4JRE - chains A and B of the 6 polymer chains in the assembly; structure by X-ray diffraction, 2.80 A resolution.

== Chain A ==
Molecule: Nitrite extrusion protein 1
From: Escherichia coli
UniProtKB: P10903 (NARK_ECOLI); numbering as in UniProt (aligned over 1-463)
Chain sequence (466 residues; numbered -2 to 463; the number before each row is that of its first residue; numbers below 1 keep their minus sign (Gly-2 is residue -2)):
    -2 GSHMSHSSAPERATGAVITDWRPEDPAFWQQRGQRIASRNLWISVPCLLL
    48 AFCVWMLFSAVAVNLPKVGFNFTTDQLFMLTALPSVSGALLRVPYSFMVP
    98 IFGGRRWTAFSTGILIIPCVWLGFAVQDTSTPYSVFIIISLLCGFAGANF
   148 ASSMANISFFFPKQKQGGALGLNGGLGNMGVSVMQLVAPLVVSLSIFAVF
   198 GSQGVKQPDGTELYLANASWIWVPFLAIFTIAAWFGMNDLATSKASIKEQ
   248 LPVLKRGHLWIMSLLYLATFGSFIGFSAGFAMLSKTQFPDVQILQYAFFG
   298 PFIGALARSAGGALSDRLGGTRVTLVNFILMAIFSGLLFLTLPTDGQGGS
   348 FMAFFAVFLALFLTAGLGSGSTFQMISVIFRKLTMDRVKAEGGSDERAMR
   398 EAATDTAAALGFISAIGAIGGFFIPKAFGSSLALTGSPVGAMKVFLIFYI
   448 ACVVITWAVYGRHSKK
Disordered / not traced: -2 to 12, 191-210, 239-255, 459-463
Construct notes: expression tag (-2 to 0)
Small-molecule neighbours:
  - methyl alpha-D-glucopyranoside (GYP): Leu264, Ile416, Gly417, Phe420, Ile421, Val441, Phe442, Phe445, Tyr446
  - nitrite ion (NO2): Phe49, Arg89, Phe147, Asn175, Tyr263, Phe267, Arg305, Ser411
From the paper describing this entry:
  - binding site for nitrite ion: Arg89, Phe147, Phe267, Arg305
  - conformationally variable residues (side-chain flip): Arg305

== Chain B ==
Molecule: Immunoglobulin Gamma-2a, Heavy chain
From: Mus musculus
Chain sequence (217 residues; row label = number of the first residue in the row):
     1 QIQLVQSGPGLKKPGQTVKISCKASGYSFTDYGMNWVKQAPGKGLEWMGW
    51 INTSNGYTTYGAAFKGRFSFSVDNSASTAYLQLSNLKTADTAVYFCARSW
   101 YNRAMDYWGQGTSVTVSSAKTTAPSVYPLAPVCGDTTGSSVTLGCLVKGY
   151 FPEPVTLTWNSGSLSSGVHTFPAVLQSDLYTLSSSVTVTSSTWPSQSITC
   201 NVAHPASSTKVDKKIEP
Disordered / not traced: 133-136
Cystine bridges: Cys22-Cys96, Cys145-Cys200

== How chain A and chain B interact ==
Pairs across the interface (23; chain A residue first):
  Ile15(A) with Asn102(B)
  Thr16(A) with Asn102(B), hydrogen bond
  Asp17(A) with Tyr101(B); Asn102(B), hydrogen bond (backbone-side chain)
  Arg19(A) with Trp100(B); Tyr101(B)
  Asp22(A) with Tyr101(B), hydrogen bond
  Ala24(A) with Asn52(B), hydrogen bond (backbone-side chain); Tyr101(B)
  Phe25(A) with Tyr101(B), hydrogen bond (backbone-side chain)
  Gln27(A) with Ser54(B), hydrogen bond (backbone-side chain); Asn55(B), hydrogen bond
  Gln28(A) with Thr30(B), hydrogen bond (side chain-backbone); Asp31(B); Tyr32(B); Gly33(B), hydrogen bond (side chain-backbone); Trp50(B); Asn52(B); Thr53(B), hydrogen bond (side chain-backbone); Ser54(B)
  Arg29(A) with Tyr101(B); Asn102(B)
  Arg32(A) with Asp31(B), salt bridge
Also at the interface, not in a pair above, chain A (12 interface residues in all): Val14
Also at the interface, not in a pair above, chain B (13 interface residues in all): Ile51

== Summary ==
12 residues of chain A face 13 of chain B across their interface, with 10 hydrogen bonds and 1 salt bridge.
Polar pairs include Arg32(A)-Asp31(B), Thr16(A)-Asn102(B) and Asp17(A)-Asn102(B). Chain A binds nitrite ion
and methyl alpha-D-glucopyranoside. From the paper: a binding site for nitrite ion at Arg89(A), Phe147(A) and
Phe267(A) among others; conformational variability at Arg305(A).
Here chain A is Nitrite extrusion protein 1 (Escherichia coli) and chain B is Immunoglobulin Gamma-2a, Heavy
chain (Mus musculus). Entry 4JRE (Crystal structure of nitrate/nitrite exchanger NarK with nitrite bound) was
determined by X-ray diffraction.
